PDB entry 8PJP | electron microscopy, 2.92 A resolution | chains A and C

[Chain A]
Name: Pilin
From: Neisseria meningitidis 8013
UniProt: A0A1I9GEU1 (A0A1I9GEU1_NEIME); residues 1-161 here = UniProt positions 1-161
Chain sequence (161 residues; each row starts with the number of its first residue):
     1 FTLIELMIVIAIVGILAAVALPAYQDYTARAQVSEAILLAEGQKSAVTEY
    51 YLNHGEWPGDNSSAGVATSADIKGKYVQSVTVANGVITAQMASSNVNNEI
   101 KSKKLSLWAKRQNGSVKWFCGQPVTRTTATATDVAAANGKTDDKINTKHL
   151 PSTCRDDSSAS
Cystine bridges: C120-C154
Covalently attached groups: compound WKE linked to S63; sn-glycerol-3-phosphate (G3P) linked to S69
Ligand contacts:
  - sn-glycerol-3-phosphate (G3P): T68, A70, S79, T81, Q90
  - WKE ((2R)-N-[(2R,3S,4S,5R,6R)-5-acetamido-2-methyl-4,6-bis(oxidanyl)oxan-3-yl]-2,3-bis(oxidanyl)propanamide): Y50, E56, W57, P58, G59
From the paper describing this entry:
  - post-translational modification sites: S63, S69

[Chain C]
Name: Nanobody F10
From: Vicugna pacos
Notes: antibody fragment or engineered binder
Chain sequence (148 residues; row label = number of the first residue in the row):
     1 MAQLQLVESGGGLVQPGGSLRLSCAASGFTLDQYAIGWFRQAPGKEREGV
    51 SCISSRGGATNYAHSVKGRFTISRDNAKNTVYLQMNSLKPEDTAVYYCAA
   101 GVYTIVTGTGPEDGMDYWGKGTLVTVSSEPKTPKPQPAAALEHHHHHH
Not modelled in the structure: 1-2, 128-148
Cystine bridges: C24-C98
Ligand contacts: WKE ((2R)-N-[(2R,3S,4S,5R,6R)-5-acetamido-2-methyl-4,6-bis(oxidanyl)oxan-3-yl]-2,3-bis(oxidanyl)propanamide): Q33, A35, S54, S55, R56, G58, A59, Y103
From the paper describing this entry:
  - binding site for WKE: S54 to G58

[Interface between chain A and chain C]
Pairs across the interface (18):
  G59(A) with Y103(C)
  D60(A) with G58(C); A59(C)
  S62(A) with G58(C)
  N84(A) with Y103(C); I105(C)
  R126(A) with I105(C)
  T127(A) with Y103(C); T104(C); I105(C), hydrogen bond (backbone-backbone); T109(C), hydrogen bond (side chain-backbone); G110(C)
  T128(A) with Y103(C); T104(C); G114(C)
  A129(A) with Y103(C), hydrogen bond (backbone-backbone)
  N138(A) with H64(C), hydrogen bond; T107(C)
Interface residues without a listed pair, chain A (14 interface residues in all): T125, T130, A135, A137, K140
Interface residues without a listed pair, chain C (14 interface residues in all): T60, V102, G108, P111
Interface features reported in the paper:
  - pairs named by the authors: S54(C)-S62(A)
  - epitope / paratope residues, chain A: S62(A), R126(A), N138(A)
  - epitope / paratope residues, chain C: S54(C), V102(C)

[Summary]
The chain A/chain C interface involves 14 residues from each chain, with 4 hydrogen bonds. Among the polar
pairs are T127(A)-T109(C), N138(A)-H64(C) and T127(A)-I105(C). The authors report a contact between S54(C) and
S62(A). Chain C binds compound WKE. The paper reports a binding site for WKE at S54(C); epitope/paratope
residues S62(A), R126(A) and S54(C) among others.
Here chain A is Pilin (Neisseria meningitidis 8013) and chain C is Nanobody F10 (Vicugna pacos). Entry 8PJP
(Neisseria meningitidis PilE, SB-GATDH variant, bound to the F10 nanobody) was determined by electron
microscopy (same publication as 8P2V, 8P36, 8P3B, 8PIJ and 8PIZ).
